PDB entry 8YD1 | electron microscopy, 2.81 A resolution | chains E and F of the 21 polymer chains in the assembly

== Chain E (and F) ==
Protein: ATP-dependent Clp protease ATP-binding subunit ClpC1
From: Mycobacterium tuberculosis H37Rv
Notes: chain F of this document is another copy of the same molecule, construct and numbering; everything in this record applies to it too
UniProtKB: P9WPC9 (CLPC1_MYCTU); numbering as in UniProt (aligned over 168-824)
Chain sequence (657 residues; numbered 168 to 824; the number before each row is that of its first residue):
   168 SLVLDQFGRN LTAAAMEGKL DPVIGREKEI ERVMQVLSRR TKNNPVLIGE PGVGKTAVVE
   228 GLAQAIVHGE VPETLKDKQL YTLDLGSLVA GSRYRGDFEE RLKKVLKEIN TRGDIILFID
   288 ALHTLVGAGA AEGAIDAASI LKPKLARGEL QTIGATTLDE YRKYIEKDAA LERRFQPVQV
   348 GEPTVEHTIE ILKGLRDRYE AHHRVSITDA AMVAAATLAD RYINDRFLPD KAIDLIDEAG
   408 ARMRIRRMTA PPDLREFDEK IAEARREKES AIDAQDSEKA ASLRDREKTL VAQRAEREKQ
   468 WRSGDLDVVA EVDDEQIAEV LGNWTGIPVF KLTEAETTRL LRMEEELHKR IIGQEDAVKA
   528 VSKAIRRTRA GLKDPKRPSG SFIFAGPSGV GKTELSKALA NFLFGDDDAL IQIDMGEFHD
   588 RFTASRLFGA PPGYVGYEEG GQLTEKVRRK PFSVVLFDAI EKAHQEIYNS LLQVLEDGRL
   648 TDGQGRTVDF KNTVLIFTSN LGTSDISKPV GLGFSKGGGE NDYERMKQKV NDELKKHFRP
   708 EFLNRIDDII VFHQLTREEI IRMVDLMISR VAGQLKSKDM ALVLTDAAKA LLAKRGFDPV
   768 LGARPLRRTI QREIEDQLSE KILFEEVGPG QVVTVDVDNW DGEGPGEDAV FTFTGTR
Unresolved in the structure: 168-169, 415-476, 500-824 (chain F: 168-169, 251-264, 295-302, 314-316, 416-476, 499-504, 554-555, 590-607, 642-656, 666-677, 685-720, 764-770, 808-824)
Differences from the reference sequence: engineered mutation A288 (Glu in P9WPC9), S444 (Phe in P9WPC9), A626 (Glu in P9WPC9)
Ligand contacts:
  - ADP (adenosine-5'-diphosphate): D188, P189, V190, I191, G192, R193, E217, P218, G219, V220, G221, K222, T223, A224, I358, L362, Y366, P396, I400
  - ATP: T208, A313, R314, A337, R340, R341
Curated features (UniProtKB/Swiss-Prot):
  - binding site (ATP): G216 to T223, G553 to T560

== Interface between chain E and chain F ==
Pairs across the interface (45; chain E residue first):
  Q173(E) with E266(F); D303(F); I307(F)
  F174(E) with D303(F); S306(F)
  R176(E) with A313(F)
  K186(E) with A313(F)
  D188(E) with R207(F), salt bridge
  T223(E) with R340(F)
  D251(E) with S306(F), hydrogen bond; D335(F); A337(F)
  S254(E) with D303(F); S306(F), hydrogen bond
  A257(E) with V293(F)
  D287(E) with R340(F), salt bridge
  H290(E) with K334(F), hydrogen bond
  T291(E) with K334(F), hydrogen bond
  R365(E) with R207(F)
  Y366(E) with R207(F), hydrogen bond; T208(F)
  H369(E) with S205(F); R206(F); R207(F)
  H370(E) with S205(F), hydrogen bond (side chain-backbone); R206(F)
  R371(E) with E240(F), salt bridge; T241(F)
  D401(E) with R206(F), salt bridge
  D404(E) with R206(F), salt bridge; R207(F), hydrogen bond (side chain-backbone); T208(F)
  E405(E) with R199(F), salt bridge; Q202(F)
  A408(E) with Q202(F); S205(F); R206(F)
  R409(E) with Q202(F)
  R411(E) with S205(F), hydrogen bond (side chain-backbone); T241(F), hydrogen bond
  I412(E) with M201(F); Q202(F); P239(F), hydrophobic
  R414(E) with E240(F), salt bridge
  W491(E) with R199(F)
Also at the interface, not in a pair above, chain E (32 interface residues in all): D172, G175, K222, G258, R268, L362
Also at the interface, not in a pair above, chain F (28 interface residues in all): E198, L292, G294, A305, K309, P310, A336, Q343

== In short ==
32 residues of chain E and 28 residues of chain F are in contact, with 9 hydrogen bonds and 7 salt bridges.
Among the polar pairs are D188(E)-R207(F), D287(E)-R340(F) and R371(E)-E240(F). Bound to chain E: ATP and ADP.
Chain E and chain F are both ATP-dependent Clp protease ATP-binding subunit ClpC1 (Mycobacterium tuberculosis
H37Rv); the structure, CryoEM structure of M. tuberculosis ClpC1P1P2 complex bound to bortezomib, conformation
1, was determined by electron microscopy.
